8CO1 - chains N3 and M3 of the 45 polymer chains in the assembly; structure by electron microscopy, 2.56 A resolution.

[Chain N3 (and M3)]
Molecule: Lipoprotein
Source organism: Deinococcus radiodurans R1
Notes: chain M3 of this document is another copy of the same molecule, construct and numbering; everything in this record applies to it too
UniProt: Q9RVT2 (Q9RVT2_DEIRA); residues 1-208 here = UniProt positions 1-208
Sequence (208 residues; row label = number of the first residue in the row):
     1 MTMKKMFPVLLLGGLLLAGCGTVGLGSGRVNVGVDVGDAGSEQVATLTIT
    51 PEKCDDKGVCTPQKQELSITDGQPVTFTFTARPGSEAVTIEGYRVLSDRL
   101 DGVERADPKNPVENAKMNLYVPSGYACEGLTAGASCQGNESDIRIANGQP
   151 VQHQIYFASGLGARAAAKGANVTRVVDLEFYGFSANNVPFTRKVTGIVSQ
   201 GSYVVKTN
Unresolved in the structure: 1-27, 60-73, 158-173, 200-208

[Chain N3 / chain M3 interface]
Pairs across the interface (15; chain N3 residue first):
  Glu-91(N3) with Arg-82(M3), salt bridge
  Lys-116(N3) with Asp-35(M3); Val-36(M3), hydrogen bond (backbone-backbone); Asp-38(M3), salt bridge; Gly-196(M3); Ile-197(M3)
  Met-117(N3) with Val-34(M3); Asp-35(M3)
  Asn-118(N3) with Gly-33(M3); Asp-35(M3), hydrogen bond (backbone-side chain); Thr-80(M3); Arg-82(M3), hydrogen bond
  Tyr-120(N3) with Asn-147(M3)
  Gln-137(N3) with Arg-144(M3)
  Phe-183(N3) with Arg-82(M3)
Also at the interface, not in a pair above, chain N3 (8 interface residues in all): Thr-89
Also at the interface, not in a pair above, chain M3 (12 interface residues in all): Gly-37

[Overview]
The interface between chain N3 and chain M3 involves 8 residues on one side and 12 on the other, with 3
hydrogen bonds and 2 salt bridges. Among the polar pairs are Glu-91(N3)/Arg-82(M3), Lys-116(N3)/Asp-38(M3) and
Asn-118(N3)/Asp-35(M3).
Both chains are Lipoprotein (Deinococcus radiodurans R1). Entry 8CO1 (Type II Secretion System) was determined
by electron microscopy.
